6DCW - chains L and H of the 3 polymer chains in the assembly; structure by X-ray diffraction, 2.00 A resolution.

# Chain L
Name: Light chain of CBTAU27.1 Fab
Organism: Homo sapiens
Notes: antibody fragment or engineered binder
Amino-acid sequence (220 residues; numbered 1 to 214 plus 6 insertion-coded residues; the number before each row is that of its first residue; a row labelled like 27A-27F holds insertion residues (27A, then the next letters in order)):
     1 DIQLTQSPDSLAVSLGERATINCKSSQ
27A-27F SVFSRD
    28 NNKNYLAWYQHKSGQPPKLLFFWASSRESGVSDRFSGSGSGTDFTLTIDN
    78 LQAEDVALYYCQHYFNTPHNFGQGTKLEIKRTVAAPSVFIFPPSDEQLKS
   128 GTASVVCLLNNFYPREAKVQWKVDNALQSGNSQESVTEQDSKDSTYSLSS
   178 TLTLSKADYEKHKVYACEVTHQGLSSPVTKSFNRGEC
Disordered / not traced: 214
Disulfide bonds: Cys-23/Cys-88, Cys-134/Cys-194
From the paper describing this entry:
  - mutagenesis - S27DY/T94I (more than 50-fold): increased binding to tau peptide

# Chain H
Name: Heavy chain of CBTAU27.1 Fab
Organism: Homo sapiens
Notes: antibody fragment or engineered binder
Amino-acid sequence (231 residues; row label = number of the first residue in the row; note: 14 numbers in that range are skipped by the numbering (no residue carries them; nothing is unmodelled there); a row labelled like 82A-82C holds insertion residues (82A, then the next letters in order)):
     1 QVQLVESGPEMRKPGESLKISCKTSGYIFSDYWTAWVRQLPGKGLQWMGI
    51 IY
   52A S
    53 GDSDTRYHPSVQGHVTMSTDSSLTTAYLQW
82A-82C SSL
    83 KASDTGIYYCARLDARVD
100A-100E AGWQL
   101 DSWGQGTLVTVSSASTKGPSVFPLAPSSKS
   133 TSGGTAALGCLVKDYFPEPVTV
   156 SW
   162 NSGALTSG
   171 VHTFPAVLQS
   182 SGLYSLSSVVTVPSSSLGT
   203 Q
   205 TYICNVNHKPSNTKVDKR
   225 VEPKSCHHHHHH
Disordered / not traced: 229-236
Disulfide bonds: Cys-22/Cys-92, Cys-142/Cys-208

# Interface between chain L and chain H
Pairs across the interface - 75 pairs, chain L then chain H:
  Asp-9(L) / Lys-43(H)  salt bridge
  Tyr-32(L) / Trp-100C(H)  hydrophobic
  Tyr-36(L) / Gln-100D(H)
  Tyr-36(L) / Leu-100E(H)  hydrogen bond (side chain-backbone)
  His-38(L) / Gln-39(H)
  His-38(L) / Tyr-91(H)  hydrogen bond
  Gln-42(L) / Tyr-91(H)  hydrogen bond (backbone-side chain)
  Pro-43(L) / Tyr-91(H)  hydrophobic
  Pro-43(L) / Trp-103(H)  hydrophobic
  Pro-43(L) / Gly-104(H)
  Pro-44(L) / Tyr-91(H)
  Pro-44(L) / Trp-103(H)
  Leu-46(L) / Gln-100D(H)
  Leu-46(L) / Leu-100E(H)
  Leu-46(L) / Asp-101(H)
  Phe-49(L) / Gln-100D(H)
  Trp-50(L) / Asp-100(H)
  Trp-50(L) / Ala-100A(H)
  Trp-50(L) / Gly-100B(H)
  Leu-85(L) / Gly-42(H)
  Leu-85(L) / Lys-43(H)
  Tyr-87(L) / Lys-43(H)
  Tyr-87(L) / Gly-44(H)  hydrogen bond (side chain-backbone)
  Tyr-87(L) / Leu-45(H)  hydrophobic
  Gln-89(L) / Trp-47(H)
  Tyr-91(L) / Trp-100C(H)
  Tyr-91(L) / Gln-100D(H)
  Pro-95(L) / Trp-47(H)  hydrophobic
  Pro-95(L) / His-60(H)
  His-96(L) / Trp-47(H)
  His-96(L) / Trp-100C(H)
  Asn-97(L) / His-60(H)  hydrogen bond
  Phe-98(L) / Leu-45(H)
  Phe-98(L) / Trp-47(H)  hydrophobic
  Gln-100(L) / Lys-43(H)
  Gln-100(L) / Gly-44(H)
  Gly-101(L) / Lys-43(H)  hydrogen bond (backbone-side chain)
  Phe-116(L) / Lys-129(H)
  Phe-116(L) / Ser-130(H)
  Phe-116(L) / Ala-139(H)  hydrophobic
  Ile-117(L) / Lys-129(H)  hydrogen bond (backbone-backbone)
  Ile-117(L) / Ser-130(H)
  Phe-118(L) / Leu-124(H)
  Phe-118(L) / Ala-125(H)
  Phe-118(L) / Ser-130(H)
  Phe-118(L) / Ala-139(H)
  Ser-121(L) / Phe-122(H)
  Ser-121(L) / Pro-123(H)
  Glu-123(L) / Phe-122(H)
  Gln-124(L) / Phe-122(H)
  Gln-124(L) / Lys-145(H)
  Ser-131(L) / Leu-143(H)
  Ser-131(L) / Lys-145(H)
  Val-133(L) / Leu-124(H)  hydrophobic
  Leu-135(L) / Phe-174(H)  hydrophobic
  Leu-135(L) / Val-190(H)  hydrophobic
  Asn-137(L) / His-172(H)
  Asn-137(L) / Thr-192(H)
  Asn-138(L) / His-172(H)  hydrogen bond
  Gln-160(L) / Val-177(H)
  Gln-160(L) / Leu-178(H)  hydrogen bond (side chain-backbone)
  Gln-160(L) / Gln-179(H)
  Glu-161(L) / Val-177(H)
  Ser-162(L) / Phe-174(H)
  Ser-162(L) / Pro-175(H)  hydrogen bond (side chain-backbone)
  Ser-162(L) / Val-177(H)
  Val-163(L) / Pro-175(H)
  Thr-164(L) / Phe-174(H)
  Ser-174(L) / His-172(H)  hydrogen bond
  Ser-174(L) / Phe-174(H)
  Leu-175(L) / Phe-174(H)
  Ser-176(L) / Phe-174(H)
  Ser-176(L) / Ser-188(H)
  Lys-207(L) / Lys-129(H)  hydrogen bond (side chain-backbone)
  Ser-208(L) / Lys-129(H)  hydrogen bond (backbone-side chain)
Interface residues without a listed pair, chain L (49 interface residues in all): Ala-34, Thr-94, Thr-102, Asp-122, Ser-127, Asp-167, Thr-180, Phe-209
Interface residues without a listed pair, chain H (45 interface residues in all): Val-37, Arg-58, Pro-61, Leu-95, Ser-128, Thr-133, Ser-134, Thr-137, Leu-140, Lys-228

# Overview
49 residues of chain L and 45 residues of chain H are in contact, with 13 hydrogen bonds and 1 salt bridge.
Polar pairs include Asp-9(L)/Lys-43(H), Tyr-36(L)/Leu-100E(H) and His-38(L)/Tyr-91(H). From the paper:
S27DY/T94I of chain L increase binding to tau peptide.
Here chain L is Light chain of CBTAU27.1 Fab and chain H is Heavy chain of CBTAU27.1 Fab, both from Homo
sapiens. Entry 6DCW (Crystal structure of human anti-tau antibody CBTAU-27.1 Fab in complex with a human tau
peptide) was determined by X-ray diffraction (same publication as 5ZV3, 6GK7, 6GK8 and 6DCV).
